Entry 5FYL (X-ray diffraction, 3.10 A resolution); this record covers chains D and G of the 6 polymer chains in the assembly.

[Chain D]
Protein: 35O22 antibody fab heavy chain
Source organism: Homo sapiens
Notes: antibody fragment or engineered binder
Chain sequence (243 residues; each row starts with the number of its first residue; a row labelled like 72A-72H holds insertion residues (72A, then the next letters in order)):
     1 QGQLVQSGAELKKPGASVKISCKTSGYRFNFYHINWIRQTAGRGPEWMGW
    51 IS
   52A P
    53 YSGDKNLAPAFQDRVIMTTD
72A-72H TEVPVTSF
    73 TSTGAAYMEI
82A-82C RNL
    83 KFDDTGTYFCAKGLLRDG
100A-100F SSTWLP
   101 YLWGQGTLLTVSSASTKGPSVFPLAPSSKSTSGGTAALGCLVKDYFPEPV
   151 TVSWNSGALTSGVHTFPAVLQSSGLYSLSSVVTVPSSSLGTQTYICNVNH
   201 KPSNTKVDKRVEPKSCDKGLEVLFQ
Disordered / not traced: 225
Cystine bridges: Cys-22/Cys-92, Cys-140/Cys-196

[Chain G]
Protein: BG505 GP120 env ectodomain
Source organism: Human immunodeficiency virus 1
Notes: fragment: gp120 env ectodomain
Reference sequence: Q2N0S6 (Q2N0S6_9HIV1); the construct lacks a stretch of the UniProt sequence and is renumbered around it, so the offset changes along the chain: 31-141 = UniProt 30-140; 150-185 = UniProt 141-176; 186-309 = UniProt 185-308; 312-321 = UniProt 309-318; 2 more segments
Chain sequence (481 residues; numbered 31 to 513 plus 9 insertion-coded residues; 11 numbers in that range are skipped by the numbering (no residue carries them; nothing is unmodelled there); the number before each row is that of its first residue; a row labelled like 185A-185H holds insertion residues (185A, then the next letters in order)):
    31 AENLWVTVYYGVPVWKDAETTLFCASDAKAYETEKHNVWATHACVPTDPN
    81 PQEIHLENVTEEFNMWKNNMVEQMHTDIISLWDQSLKPCVKLTPLCVTLQ
   131 CTNVTNNITDD
   150 MRGELKNCSFNMTTELRDKKQKVYSLFYRLDVVQIN
185A-185H ENQGNRSN
   186 NSNKEYRLINCNTSAITQACPKVSFEPIPIHYCAPAGFAILKCKDKKFNG
   236 TGPCPSVSTVQCTHGIKPVVSTQLLLNGSLAEEEVMIRSENITNNAKNIL
   286 VQFNTPVQINCTRPNNNTRKSIRI
   312 GPGQAFYATG
  321A D
   322 IIGDIRQAHCNVSKATWNETLGKVVKQLRKHFGNNTIIRFANSSGGDLEV
   372 TTHSFNCGGEFFYCNTSGLFNSTWISNTSVQGSNSTGS
   411 NDSITLPCRIKQIINMWQRIGQAMYAPPIQGVIRCVSNITGLILTRDGGS
   461 TNSTTETFRPGGGDMRDNWRSELYKYKVVKIEPLGVAPTRCKRRVVGRRR
   511 RRR
Disordered / not traced: 185A-185H, 186, 399-409, 506-513
Differences from the reference sequence: engineered mutation Asn-332 (Thr330 in Q2N0S6), Cys-501 (Ala498 in Q2N0S6); expression tag (509-513)
Cystine bridges: Cys-54/Cys-74, Cys-119/Cys-205, Cys-126/Cys-196, Cys-131/Cys-157, Cys-218/Cys-247, Cys-228/Cys-239, Cys-296/Cys-331, Cys-378/Cys-445, Cys-385/Cys-418
Glycans and other covalent adducts: glycan linked to Asn-88, Asn-137, Asn-332, Asn-386; N-acetylglucosamine (NAG) linked to Asn-133, Asn-156, Asn-160, Asn-197, Asn-234, Asn-262, Asn-276, Asn-295, Asn-301, Asn-339, Asn-355, Asn-363, Asn-392, Asn-448
What the authors report for this chain:
  - post-translational modification sites: Asn-137, Asn-276

[Chain D / chain G interface]
Pairs across the interface (11; chain D residue first):
  Arg-28(D) with Asn-88(G), hydrogen bond (side chain-backbone); Thr-90(G), hydrogen bond
  Phe-31(D) with Asn-88(G)
  Tyr-53(D) with Glu-87(G), hydrogen bond; Asn-88(G)
  Pro-72D(D) with Pro-238(G), hydrophobic
  Val-72E(D) with Glu-92(G); Pro-238(G)
  Thr-72F(D) with Glu-92(G), hydrogen bond
  Ser-72G(D) with Thr-90(G), hydrogen bond (side chain-backbone)
  Arg-98(D) with Asn-88(G)
Other interface residues (no listed pair), chain G (6 interface residues in all): Val-89

[In short]
8 residues of chain D and 6 residues of chain G are in contact, with 5 hydrogen bonds. Polar contacts include
Arg-28(D)/Asn-88(G), Arg-28(D)/Thr-90(G) and Tyr-53(D)/Glu-87(G). From the paper: modification sites
Asn-137(G) and Asn-276(G).
Here chain D is 35O22 antibody fab heavy chain (Homo sapiens) and chain G is BG505 GP120 env ectodomain (Human
immunodeficiency virus 1). Entry 5FYL (Crystal Structure at 3.7 A Resolution of Fully Glycosylated HIV-1 Clade
A BG505 SOSIP.664 Prefusion Env ...) was determined by X-ray diffraction together with 5FYJ and 5FYK from the
same study.
